PDB entry 6NSV | X-ray diffraction, 1.30 A resolution | chains A and C

== Chain A ==
Name: E3 ubiquitin-protein ligase CHIP
Organism: Homo sapiens
Notes: EC 2.3.2.27
Reference sequence: Q9UNE7 (CHIP_HUMAN); residue numbers follow UniProt; this construct covers 23-152
Amino-acid sequence (130 residues; row label = number of the first residue in the row):
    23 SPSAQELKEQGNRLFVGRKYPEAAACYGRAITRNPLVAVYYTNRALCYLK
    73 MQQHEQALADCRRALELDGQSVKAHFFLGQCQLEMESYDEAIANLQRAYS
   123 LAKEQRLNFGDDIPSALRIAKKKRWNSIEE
Not modelled in the structure: 151-152
Ion coordination: Na+ site 1: Gln-74, Glu-106 (shared with 1 residue of chain B); Na+ site 2: Glu-106 (shared with 1 residue of chain B)
Swiss-Prot annotation at these positions:
  - modified residue (Phosphoserine): Ser-23, Ser-25, Ser-149
  - natural variant: Glu-28 (E28K: In SCAR16), Pro-57 (P57S: Found in a patient with progressive myoclonus epilepsy; uncertain significance), Asn-65 (N65S: In SCAR16), Ala-79 (A79D: In SCAR16; A79T: In SCAR16), Leu-123 (L123V: In SCAR16), Asn-130 (N130I: In SCAR16), Lys-145 (K145Q: In SCAR16), Trp-147 (W147C: In SCAR16)
  - mutagenesis: Lys-30 (K30A: Loss of interaction with FOXP3 and its ability to ubiquitinate FOXP3. Loss of interaction with SMAD3, HSPA8, HSP90AA1 and HSP90AB1 ...)
What the authors report for this chain:
  - binding site for pentaethylene glycol: Lys-72
  - conformationally variable residues: Asp-134

== Chain C ==
Name: Ace-leu-trp-trp-pro-asp
Amino-acid sequence (6 residues; numbered 636 to 641; the number before each row is that of its first residue):
   636 XLWWPD
Modified residues: ACE (acetyl group) at position 636

== How chain A and chain C interact ==
Residue-residue contacts - 24 pairs, chain A then chain C:
  Lys-30(A) / Asp-641(C)  hydrogen bond (side chain-backbone)
  Asn-34(A) / Pro-640(C)
  Asn-34(A) / Asp-641(C)  hydrogen bond (side chain-backbone)
  Phe-37(A) / Trp-639(C)  hydrophobic
  Phe-37(A) / Pro-640(C)
  Tyr-49(A) / Pro-640(C)
  Val-61(A) / Asp-641(C)
  Asn-65(A) / Pro-640(C)
  Asn-65(A) / Asp-641(C)  hydrogen bond (side chain-backbone)
  Leu-68(A) / Trp-638(C)
  Leu-68(A) / Trp-639(C)
  Leu-68(A) / Pro-640(C)
  Lys-95(A) / ACE_636(C)  hydrogen bond (side chain-backbone)
  Lys-95(A) / Leu-637(C)
  Lys-95(A) / Trp-639(C)  hydrogen bond (side chain-backbone)
  Lys-95(A) / Pro-640(C)
  Lys-95(A) / Asp-641(C)  salt bridge
  Phe-98(A) / Leu-637(C)  hydrophobic
  Phe-98(A) / Trp-638(C)  hydrophobic
  Phe-99(A) / Leu-637(C)
  Gln-102(A) / Trp-638(C)
  Phe-131(A) / Leu-637(C)  hydrophobic
  Asp-134(A) / Leu-637(C)
  Ile-135(A) / Leu-637(C)  hydrophobic
Other interface residues (no listed pair), chain A (16 interface residues in all): Val-38, Val-94
Interface features reported in the paper:
  - residue pairs: Leu-68(A)/Trp-638(C) (hydrophobic contact), Phe-98(A)/Leu-637(C), Phe-98(A)/Trp-638(C) (hydrophobic contact), Phe-99(A)/Trp-638(C) (hydrophobic contact), Phe-131(A)/Leu-637(C), Ile-135(A)/Leu-637(C)
  - interface residues, chain A: Lys-95(A)

== Summary ==
16 residues of chain A face 6 of chain C across their interface; the contacts include 5 hydrogen bonds and 1
salt bridge. Among the polar pairs are Lys-95(A)/Asp-641(C), Lys-30(A)/Asp-641(C) and Asn-34(A)/Asp-641(C).
The paper describes hydrophobic contacts between Leu-68(A) and Trp-638(C), Phe-98(A) and Trp-638(C) and
Phe-99(A) and Trp-638(C); contacts between Phe-98(A) and Leu-637(C), Phe-131(A) and Leu-637(C) and Ile-135(A)
and Leu-637(C). From the paper: a binding site for pentaethylene glycol at Lys-72(A); the interface residue
Lys-95(A).
Here chain A is E3 ubiquitin-protein ligase CHIP (Homo sapiens) and chain C is Ace-leu-trp-trp-pro-asp. Entry
6NSV (Crystal structure of the human CHIP TPR domain in complex with a 5mer acetylated optimized peptide) was
determined by X-ray diffraction together with 6EFK from the same study.
